8W1A - chain A; structure by electron microscopy, 2.89 A resolution.

[Chain A]
Protein: viral G-protein coupled receptor
From: Human gammaherpesvirus 8
UniProt: Q98146 (VGPCR_HHV8P); residues 1-340 here = UniProt positions 1-340
Sequence (369 residues; each row starts with the number of its first residue):
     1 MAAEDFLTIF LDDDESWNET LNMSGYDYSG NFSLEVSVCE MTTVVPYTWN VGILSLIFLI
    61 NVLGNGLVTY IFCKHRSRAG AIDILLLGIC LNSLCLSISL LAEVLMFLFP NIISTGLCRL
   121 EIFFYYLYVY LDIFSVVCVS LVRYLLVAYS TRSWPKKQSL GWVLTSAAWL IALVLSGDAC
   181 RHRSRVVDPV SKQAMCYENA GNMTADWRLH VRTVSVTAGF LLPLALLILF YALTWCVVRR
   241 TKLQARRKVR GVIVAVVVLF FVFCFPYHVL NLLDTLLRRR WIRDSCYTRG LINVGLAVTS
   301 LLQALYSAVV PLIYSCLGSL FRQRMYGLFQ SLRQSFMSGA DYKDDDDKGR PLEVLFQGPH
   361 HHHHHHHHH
Unresolved in the structure: 1-41, 332-369
Sequence notes: engineered mutation W169 (Leu in Q98146), V258 (Leu in Q98146); expression tag (341-369)
UniProt features mapped onto this chain:
  - glycosylation (N-linked (GlcNAc...) asparagine): N18, N22, N31
Disulfide bonds: C118-C196

[In short]
Chain A is viral G-protein coupled receptor (Human gammaherpesvirus 8); the structure, Cryo-EM Structure of
KSHV ORF74 Apo Dimer at 2.8A, was determined by electron microscopy together with 9EJC from the same study.
